PDB entry 1DFI | X-ray diffraction, 2.09 A resolution | chains A and C of the 4 polymer chains in the assembly

# Chain A (and C)
Protein: Enoyl acyl carrier protein reductase
Source organism: Escherichia coli
Notes: EC 1.3.1.9; chain C of this document is another copy of the same molecule, construct and numbering; everything in this record applies to it too
Reference sequence: P29132 (FABI_ECOLI); residues 2-262 here correspond to UniProt positions 1-261 (UniProt number = residue number - 1)
Amino-acid sequence (261 residues; numbered 2 to 262; the number before each row is that of its first residue):
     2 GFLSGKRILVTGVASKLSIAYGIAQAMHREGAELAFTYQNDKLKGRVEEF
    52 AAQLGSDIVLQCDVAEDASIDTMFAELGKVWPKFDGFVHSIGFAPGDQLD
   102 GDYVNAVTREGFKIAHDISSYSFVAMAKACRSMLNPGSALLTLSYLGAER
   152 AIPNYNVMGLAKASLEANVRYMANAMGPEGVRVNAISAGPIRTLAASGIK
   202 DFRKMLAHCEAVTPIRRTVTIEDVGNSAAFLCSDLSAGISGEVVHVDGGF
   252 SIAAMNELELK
Not modelled in the structure: 196-205, 259-262
Ligand contacts: NAD (nicotinamide-adenine-dinucleotide): G13, V14, A15, S19, I20, Q40, L44, C63, D64, V65, A66, S91, I92, G93, F94, I119, L144, S145, Y146, Y156, K163, A189, G190, P191, I192, L195

# How chain A and chain C interact
Contacting residue pairs (56):
  F3(A) with F3(C), hydrophobic; L236(C), hydrophobic
  R30(A) with L236(C)
  R171(A) with I253(C)
  A174(A) with P215(C)
  N175(A) with P215(C); A254(C); N257(C), hydrogen bond
  G178(A) with P215(C)
  P179(A) with P215(C); R217(C)
  P215(A) with A174(C); N175(C); G178(C); P179(C)
  I216(A) with G178(C); A238(C)
  R217(A) with P179(C)
  R218(A) with A238(C), hydrogen bond (side chain-backbone)
  V220(A) with G239(C)
  N227(A) with F231(C); L236(C)
  S228(A) with F231(C); I240(C)
  F231(A) with S228(C); F231(C), hydrophobic
  L236(A) with F3(C), hydrophobic; R30(C); N227(C)
  A238(A) with I216(C); R218(C); D224(C)
  G239(A) with V220(C); V247(C); D248(C), hydrogen bond (backbone-backbone); G249(C), hydrogen bond (backbone-backbone)
  I240(A) with S228(C); H246(C); V247(C), hydrophobic
  S241(A) with G250(C)
  G242(A) with I253(C)
  E243(A) with V244(C); V245(C); H246(C), salt bridge
  V245(A) with E243(C)
  H246(A) with I240(C); E243(C), salt bridge
  V247(A) with G239(C); I240(C), hydrophobic
  D248(A) with G239(C), hydrogen bond (backbone-backbone)
  G249(A) with G239(C), hydrogen bond (backbone-backbone)
  G250(A) with S241(C), hydrogen bond (backbone-backbone)
  I253(A) with R171(C); G242(C)
  A254(A) with N175(C)
  N257(A) with N175(C)
Interface residues without a listed pair, chain A (34 interface residues in all): R183, D224, V244
Interface residues without a listed pair, chain C (34 interface residues in all): R183

# Summary
Chain A and chain C each contribute 34 residues to their interface, with 7 hydrogen bonds and 2 salt bridges.
Polar pairs include E243(A)-H246(C), N175(A)-N257(C) and R218(A)-A238(C). Chain A binds NAD.
Chain A and chain C are both Enoyl acyl carrier protein reductase (Escherichia coli); the structure, X-ray
structure of escherichia coli enoyl reductase with bound NAD, was determined by X-ray diffraction together
with 1DFG and 1DFH from the same study.
